PDB entry 2FUG | X-ray diffraction, 3.30 A resolution | chains 4 and 6 of the 8 polymer chains in the assembly

[Chain 4]
Molecule: NADH-quinone oxidoreductase chain 4
Organism: Thermus thermophilus
Notes: EC 1.6.99.5
UniProtKB: Q56220 (NQO4_THET8); residues 1-409 here = UniProt positions 1-409
Sequence (409 residues; each row starts with the number of its first residue):
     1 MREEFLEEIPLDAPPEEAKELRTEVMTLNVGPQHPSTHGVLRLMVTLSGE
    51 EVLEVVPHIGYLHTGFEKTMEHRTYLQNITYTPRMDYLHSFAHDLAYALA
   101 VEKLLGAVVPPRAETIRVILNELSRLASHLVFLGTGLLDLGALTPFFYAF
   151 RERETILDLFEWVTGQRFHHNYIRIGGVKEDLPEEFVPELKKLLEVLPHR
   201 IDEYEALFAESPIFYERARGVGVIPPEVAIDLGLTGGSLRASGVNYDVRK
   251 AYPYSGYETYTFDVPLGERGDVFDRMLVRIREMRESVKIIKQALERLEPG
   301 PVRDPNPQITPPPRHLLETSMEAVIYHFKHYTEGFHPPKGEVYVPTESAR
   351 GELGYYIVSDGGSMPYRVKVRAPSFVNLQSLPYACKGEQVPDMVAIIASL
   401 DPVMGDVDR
Disordered / not traced: 1-34, 258-262
What the authors report for this chain:
  - binding site for 4Fe-4S cluster: R84, H169, E322

[Chain 6]
Molecule: NADH-quinone oxidoreductase chain 6
Organism: Thermus thermophilus
Notes: EC 1.6.99.5
UniProtKB: Q56218 (NQO6_THET8); residues 1-181 here = UniProt positions 1-181
Sequence (181 residues; each row starts with the number of its first residue):
     1 MALKDLFERDVQELEREGILFTTLEKLVAWGRSNSLWPATFGLACCAIEM
    51 MASTDARNDLARFGSEVFRASPRQADVMIVAGRLSKKMAPVMRRVWEQMP
   101 DPKWVISMGACASSGGMFNNYAIVQNVDSVVPVDVYVPGCPPRPEALIYA
   151 VMQLQKKVRGQAYNERGERLPPVAAWKRTRG
Disordered / not traced: 1-14, 57-73, 176-181
Metal / ion sites: 4Fe-4S cluster Fe: C45, C46, C111, C140
Residues lining bound ligands: 4Fe-4S cluster (SF4): A44, C45, C46, G82, R83, G109, A110, C111, M117, F118, G139, C140, P141
Swiss-Prot annotation at these positions:
  - binding site ([4Fe-4S] cluster): C45, C46, C111, C140
What the authors report for this chain:
  - 4Fe-4S cluster coordination: C45, C46, C111, C140
  - binding site for 4Fe-4S cluster: R83

[How chain 4 and chain 6 interact]
Contacting residue pairs (39):
  R42(4) with G42(6); L43(6)
  I59(4) with K87(6), hydrogen bond (backbone-side chain)
  G60(4) with S85(6); K87(6)
  Y61(4) with S85(6); K87(6); M88(6), hydrophobic
  L62(4) with L43(6), hydrophobic; A44(6), hydrophobic; R83(6)
  H63(4) with S85(6); Y121(6), hydrogen bond; A122(6)
  T64(4) with R83(6), hydrogen bond; F118(6); N120(6), hydrogen bond (backbone-side chain); A122(6); I123(6)
  G65(4) with Y121(6); A122(6)
  F66(4) with R83(6); F118(6), hydrophobic
  Y81(4) with M117(6), hydrogen bond (side chain-backbone)
  R84(4) with R83(6), hydrogen bond (backbone-side chain); M117(6); C140(6), hydrogen bond
  Y87(4) with L43(6); A44(6); C45(6), hydrophobic; I48(6), hydrophobic
  R153(4) with I48(6)
  E161(4) with R143(6), salt bridge
  R167(4) with E49(6), salt bridge; R143(6)
  F168(4) with E49(6); P141(6), hydrophobic
  H169(4) with C45(6); P141(6)
Also at the interface, not in a pair above, chain 4 (24 interface residues in all): H38, K68, R73, T80, M85, L88, G405

[Summary]
The interface between chain 4 and chain 6 involves 24 residues on one side and 19 on the other, with 7
hydrogen bonds and 2 salt bridges. Polar pairs include E161(4)-R143(6), R167(4)-E49(6) and I59(4)-K87(6). The
paper reports a binding site for 4Fe-4S cluster at R84(4), H169(4) and R83(6) among others; 4Fe-4S cluster
coordination by C45(6), C46(6) and C111(6) among others.
Here chain 4 is NADH-quinone oxidoreductase chain 4 and chain 6 is NADH-quinone oxidoreductase chain 6, both
from Thermus thermophilus. Entry 2FUG (Crystal structure of the hydrophilic domain of respiratory complex I
from Thermus thermophilus) was determined by X-ray diffraction.
